Entry 4DFN (X-ray diffraction, 2.48 A resolution); this record covers chain A.

# Chain A
Name: Tyrosine-protein kinase SYK
From: Homo sapiens
Notes: EC 2.7.10.2
Reference sequence: P43405 (KSYK_HUMAN); residue numbers follow UniProt; this construct covers 363-635
Chain sequence (274 residues; numbered 363 to 636; the number before each row is that of its first residue):
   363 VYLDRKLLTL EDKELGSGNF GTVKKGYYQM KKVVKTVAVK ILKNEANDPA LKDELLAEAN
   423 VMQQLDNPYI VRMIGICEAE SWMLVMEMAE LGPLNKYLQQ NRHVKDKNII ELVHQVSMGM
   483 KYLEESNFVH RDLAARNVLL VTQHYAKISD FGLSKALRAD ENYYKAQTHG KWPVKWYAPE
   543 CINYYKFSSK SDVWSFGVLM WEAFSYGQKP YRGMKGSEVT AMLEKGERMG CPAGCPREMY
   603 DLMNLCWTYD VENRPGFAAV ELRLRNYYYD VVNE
Not modelled in the structure: 406-410
Sequence notes: expression tag (636)
UniProt features mapped onto this chain:
  - active site: D494 (Proton acceptor)
  - binding site (ATP): L377 to V385, K402
  - modified residue: Y364 (Phosphotyrosine), S379 (Phosphoserine), T384 (Phosphothreonine), Y484 (Phosphotyrosine), Y507 (Phosphotyrosine), Y525 (Phosphotyrosine), Y526 (Phosphotyrosine), T530 (Phosphothreonine), Y546 (Phosphotyrosine), S579 (Phosphoserine), T582 (Phosphothreonine), Y629 (Phosphotyrosine), Y630 (Phosphotyrosine), Y631 (Phosphotyrosine)
  - natural variant: M450 (M450I: In IMD82), S550 (S550F: In IMD82; S550Y: In IMD82)
  - mutagenesis: Y630 (Y630F: Loss of interaction with BLNK)

# Summary
UniProt lists active-site residue D494, 10 ATP-binding residues and one mutagenesis site.
Chain A is Tyrosine-protein kinase SYK (Homo sapiens); the structure, Crystal structure of spleen tyrosine
kinase complexed with an adamantylpyrazine inhibitor, was determined by X-ray diffraction (same publication as
4DFL).
